PDB entry 3JBB | electron microscopy, 26.00 A resolution (very low resolution: no residue pairs are listed; an interface is given only as per-side residue counts) | chains A and B of the 12 polymer chains in the assembly

[Chain A]
Protein: allophycocyanin subunit alpha-B
Organism: Halomicronema hongdechloris
Notes: fragment: APCD subunit ()
Chain sequence (167 residues; each row starts with the number of its first residue):
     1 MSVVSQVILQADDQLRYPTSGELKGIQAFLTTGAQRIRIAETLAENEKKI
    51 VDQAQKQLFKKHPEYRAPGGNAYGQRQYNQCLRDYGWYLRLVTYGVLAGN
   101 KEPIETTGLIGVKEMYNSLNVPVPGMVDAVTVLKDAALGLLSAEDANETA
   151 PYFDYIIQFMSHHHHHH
Unresolved in the structure: 1, 164-167
Covalently attached groups: phycocyanobilin (CYC) linked to Cys-81
Small-molecule neighbours: phycocyanobilin (CYC): Leu-58, Phe-59, Tyr-65, Asn-71, Ala-72, Arg-76, Gln-77, Gln-80, Arg-83, Asp-84, Tyr-85, Trp-87, Tyr-88, Leu-91, Thr-107, Gly-108, Met-115, Tyr-116, Leu-119, Val-121, Gly-125, Met-126, Ala-129

[Chain B]
Protein: allophycocyanin beta chain
Organism: Halomicronema hongdechloris
Notes: fragment: APCB subunit ()
Chain sequence (161 residues; each row starts with the number of its first residue):
     1 MQDAITAVINSADVQGKYLDGAAMDKLKSYFASGELRVRAASVISANAAT
    51 IVKEAVAKSLLYSDVTRPGGNMYTTRRYAACIRDLDYYLRYATYAMLAGD
   101 ASILDERVLNGLKETYNSLGVPISSTVQAIQAIKEVTASLVGADAGKEMG
   151 VYLDYICSGLS
Covalently attached groups: phycocyanobilin (CYC) linked to Cys-81
Modified positions: Asn-71 (n-methyl asparagine; MEN)
Small-molecule neighbours:
  - phycocyanobilin (CYC), molecule 1: Leu-60, Val-65, Asn-71, Met-72, Arg-76, Arg-77, Ala-80, Arg-83, Asp-84, Leu-85, Tyr-87, Tyr-88, Tyr-91, Arg-107, Val-108, Leu-112, Thr-115, Tyr-116, Leu-119, Val-121, Pro-122, Ser-125, Thr-126, Ala-129
  - phycocyanobilin (CYC), molecule 2: Leu-61, Tyr-62, Thr-66, Met-72, Tyr-73, Thr-74, Thr-75, Tyr-78

[How chain A and chain B interact]
At this resolution (26 A) residue pairs are not listed: 33 residues of chain A and 33 of chain B lie at the interface.

[In short]
The chain A/chain B interface involves 33 residues from each chain. Ligands of chain B: phycocyanobilin.
Phycocyanobilin is covalently linked to Cys-81(A). Phycocyanobilin is covalently linked to Cys-81(B).
Chain A is allophycocyanin subunit alpha-B and chain B is allophycocyanin beta chain, both from Halomicronema
hongdechloris; the structure, Characterization of red-shifted phycobiliprotein complexes isolated from the
chlorophyll f-containing cyanobacterium Halomicronema hongdechloris, was determined by electron microscopy.
